2VAW - chain A; structure by X-ray diffraction, 2.90 A resolution.

== Chain A ==
Name: Cell division protein ftsz
Organism: Pseudomonas aeruginosa
UniProt: P47204 (FTSZ_PSEAE); residue numbers follow UniProt; this construct covers 1-394
Chain sequence (394 residues; row label = number of the first residue in the row):
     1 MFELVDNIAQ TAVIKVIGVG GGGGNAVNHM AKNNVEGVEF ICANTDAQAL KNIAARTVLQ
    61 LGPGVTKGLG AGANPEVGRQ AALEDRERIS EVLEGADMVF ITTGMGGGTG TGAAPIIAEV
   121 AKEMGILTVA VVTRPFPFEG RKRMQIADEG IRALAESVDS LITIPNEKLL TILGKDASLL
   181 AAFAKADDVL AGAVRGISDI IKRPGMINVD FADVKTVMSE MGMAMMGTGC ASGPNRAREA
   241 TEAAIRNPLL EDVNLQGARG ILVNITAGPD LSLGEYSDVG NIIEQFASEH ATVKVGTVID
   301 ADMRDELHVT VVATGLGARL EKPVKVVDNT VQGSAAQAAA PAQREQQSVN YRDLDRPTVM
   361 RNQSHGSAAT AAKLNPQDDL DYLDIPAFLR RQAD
Unresolved in the structure: 1, 317-394
Ligand contacts: GDP (guanosine-5'-diphosphate): Val-19, Gly-20, Gly-21, Gly-22, Asn-25, Asn-44, Ala-71, Gly-104, Met-105, Gly-106, Gly-107, Gly-108, Thr-109, Gly-110, Thr-111, Thr-133, Pro-135, Glu-139, Arg-143, Asn-166, Phe-183, Ala-186, Asp-187, Leu-190
What the authors report for this chain:
  - binding site for GDP: Asp-187

== Summary ==
Ligands of chain A: GDP. From the paper: a binding site for GDP at Asp-187.
Chain A is Cell division protein ftsz (Pseudomonas aeruginosa); the structure, FtsZ Pseudomonas aeruginosa
GDP, was determined by X-ray diffraction (same publication as 2R6R, 2VAM and 2VAP).
